PDB entry 8VAR | electron microscopy, 3.90 A resolution | chains C and D of the 9 polymer chains in the assembly

Chain C (and D):
Name: DNA polymerase III subunit tau
Organism: Escherichia coli
Notes: EC 2.7.7.7; chain D of this document is another copy of the same molecule, construct and numbering; everything in this record applies to it too
UniProt: P06710 (DPO3X_ECOLI); residues 1-373 here = UniProt positions 1-373
Amino-acid sequence (376 residues; each row starts with the number of its first residue; numbers below 1 keep their minus sign (Gly-2 is residue -2)):
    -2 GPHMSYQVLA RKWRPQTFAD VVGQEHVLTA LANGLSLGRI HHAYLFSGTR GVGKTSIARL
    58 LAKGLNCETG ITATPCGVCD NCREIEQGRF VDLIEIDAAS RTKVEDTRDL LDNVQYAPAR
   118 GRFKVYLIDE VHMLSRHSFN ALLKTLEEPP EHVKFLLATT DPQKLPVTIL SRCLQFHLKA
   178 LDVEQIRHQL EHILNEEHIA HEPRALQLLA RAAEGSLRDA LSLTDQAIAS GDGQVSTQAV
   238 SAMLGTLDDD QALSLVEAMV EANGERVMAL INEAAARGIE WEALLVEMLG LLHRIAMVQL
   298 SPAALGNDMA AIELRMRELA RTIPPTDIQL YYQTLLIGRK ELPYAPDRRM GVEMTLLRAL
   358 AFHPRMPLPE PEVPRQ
Disordered / not traced: -2 to 0, 368-373 (chain D: -2 to 1, 362-373)
Differences from the reference sequence: expression tag (-2 to 0)
UniProt features mapped onto this chain:
  - binding site (ATP): Gly45 to Thr52
  - binding site (Zn(2+)): Cys64, Cys73, Cys76, Cys79
  - mutagenesis: Gly118 (G118D: In dnaX2016(Ts); present in both isoforms, unable to grow at 42 degrees Celsius)
Bound ions: Mg2+: Thr52 (together with ADP); Zn2+: Cys64, Cys76, Cys79
Residues lining bound ligands:
  - ADP / beryllium trifluoride: Ala7, Trp10, Arg11, Pro12, Asp17, Val18, Val19, Gln21, Arg47, Gly48, Val49, Gly50, Lys51, Thr52, Ser53, Glu127, Thr157, Leu178, Leu214, Arg215, Leu218
  - ADP / beryllium trifluoride: Glu144, Thr165, Arg169
What the authors report for this chain:
  - catalytic residues: Glu127 (citing earlier work)
  - mutagenesis - K141A: decreased catalytic activity

How chain C and chain D interact:
Residue-residue contacts (79; chain C residue first):
  Tyr3(C) with Gly35(D); Arg36(D)
  Gln4(C) with Arg36(D)
  Val5(C) with Ile37(D); His38(D); His39(D)
  Arg8(C) with His39(D); Glu144(D); Glu145(D); Pro146(D), hydrogen bond (side chain-backbone)
  Arg11(C) with Glu144(D), salt bridge
  Arg47(C) with Val164(D); Thr165(D); Ser168(D)
  Arg56(C) with Glu145(D), salt bridge
  Asp94(C) with Ala138(D); Lys141(D)
  Ala96(C) with Arg105(D), hydrogen bond (backbone-side chain); Asn137(D); Ala138(D)
  Ser97(C) with Leu108(D)
  Thr99(C) with Arg105(D), hydrogen bond
  His129(C) with Asn137(D), hydrogen bond
  Met130(C) with Arg133(D); His134(D); Asn137(D)
  Glu194(C) with Arg36(D), salt bridge
  Ile196(C) with Arg36(D)
  Arg215(C) with Glu144(D), salt bridge; Ser168(D), hydrogen bond; Arg169(D)
  Ser219(C) with Cys170(D), hydrogen bond (side chain-backbone); Leu171(D)
  Asp222(C) with Arg36(D); His38(D)
  Gln223(C) with Leu171(D); Phe173(D)
  Ile225(C) with Arg36(D)
  Ala226(C) with Ala27(D); Asn30(D)
  Ser227(C) with Ala27(D)
  Asp229(C) with Asn30(D)
  Gly261(C) with Leu297(D)
  Glu262(C) with Leu297(D); Ser298(D)
  Met265(C) with Met294(D), hydrophobic
  Glu277(C) with Lys176(D)
  Ile334(C) with Gln330(D)
  Glu338(C) with Gln330(D), hydrogen bond; Leu333(D)
  Tyr341(C) with Leu333(D), hydrophobic; Arg336(D), hydrogen bond (backbone-side chain); Lys337(D)
  Ala342(C) with Tyr329(D); Arg336(D), hydrogen bond (backbone-side chain)
  Pro343(C) with Val283(D), hydrophobic; Leu286(D); Tyr329(D)
  Met347(C) with His290(D), hydrogen bond (backbone-side chain); Arg291(D)
  Glu350(C) with His290(D), salt bridge; Met294(D)
  Met351(C) with His290(D); Ala293(D), hydrophobic; Gln326(D), hydrogen bond; Tyr329(D), hydrophobic
  Leu354(C) with Ala293(D); Met294(D); Leu297(D), hydrophobic
  Arg355(C) with Gln326(D); Gln330(D), hydrogen bond
  Leu357(C) with Leu297(D), hydrophobic
  Ala358(C) with Pro322(D), hydrophobic
  Phe359(C) with Thr323(D); Gln326(D)
  Leu365(C) with Leu297(D), hydrophobic; Pro322(D), hydrophobic
  Pro366(C) with Pro322(D)
  Glu367(C) with Pro321(D)
Also at the interface, not in a pair above, chain C (51 interface residues in all): Leu6, Lys100, Glu127, Thr157, Lys161, Asp216, Gly228, Gly348
Also at the interface, not in a pair above, chain D (48 interface residues in all): Thr26, Leu140, Gln172, Gly287, Leu289, Ile334

Summary:
51 residues of chain C and 48 residues of chain D are in contact, with 12 hydrogen bonds and 5 salt bridges.
Among the polar pairs are Arg11(C)-Glu144(D), Arg56(C)-Glu145(D) and Glu194(C)-Arg36(D). Bound to chain C: ADP
/ beryllium trifluoride. The paper reports the catalytic residue Glu127(C); K141A of chain C reduces catalytic
activity.
Both chains are DNA polymerase III subunit tau (Escherichia coli). Entry 8VAR (Structure of the E. coli clamp
loader bound to the beta clamp in a Closed-DNA2 conformation) was determined by electron microscopy together
with 8VAL, 8VAM, 8VAN, 8VAP, 8VAQ, 8VAS and 8VAT from the same study.
